PDB entry 2K1N | solution NMR | chains E and D of the 6 polymer chains in the assembly

[Chain E]
Molecule: 25-nt DNA strand
Notes: engineered mutation(s): A10G
Sequence (25 nucleotides; row label = number of the first residue in the row):
     1 ATGATTGACAATTATTGGAAACCTT

[Chain D]
Protein: AbrB family transcriptional regulator
Organism: Bacillus subtilis
Notes: fragment: sequence database residues 3-57
UniProt: A0A063X7Z2 (A0A063X7Z2_BACIU); numbering as in UniProt (aligned over 1-55)
Chain sequence (55 residues; row label = number of the first residue in the row):
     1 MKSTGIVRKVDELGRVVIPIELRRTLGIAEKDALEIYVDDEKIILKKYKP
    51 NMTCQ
From the paper describing this entry:
  - binding site for the 25-nt DNA strand (chain E): Arg8, Lys9, Asp11, Glu12, Arg15, Arg23, Arg24

[Interface between chain E and chain D]
Contacting residue pairs (11; chain E residue first):
  DT15(E) - Ile20(D)  sugar contact
  DT15(E) - Arg23(D)  phosphate contact
  DT16(E) - Val17(D)  phosphate contact
  DT16(E) - Ile18(D)  phosphate contact
  DT16(E) - Pro19(D)  phosphate contact
  DG17(E) - Lys9(D)  phosphate contact
  DG17(E) - Asp11(D)  phosphate contact
  DG17(E) - Val17(D)  phosphate contact
  DG18(E) - Glu12(D)  phosphate contact
  DG18(E) - Arg15(D)  base contact
  DA19(E) - Arg15(D)  base contact
Other interface residues (no listed pair), chain E (7 interface residues in all): DA14, DA20
Other interface residues (no listed pair), chain D (14 interface residues in all): Arg8, Val10, Leu13, Arg24, Glu30

[Overview]
7 residues of chain E and 14 residues of chain D are in contact. The paper reports a binding site for the
25-nt DNA strand (chain E) at Arg8(D), Lys9(D) and Asp11(D) among others.
Here chain E is a 25-nt DNA strand and chain D is AbrB family transcriptional regulator (Bacillus subtilis).
Entry 2K1N (DNA bound structure of the N-terminal domain of AbrB) was determined by solution NMR.
